PDB entry 7P3F | electron microscopy, 3.31 A resolution | chains B and R of the 6 polymer chains in the assembly

[Chain B]
Molecule: Transcriptional repressor NrdR
Source organism: Streptomyces coelicolor (strain ATCC BAA-471 / A3(2) / M145)
UniProt: O69980 (NRDR_STRCO); numbering as in UniProt (aligned over 1-182)
Chain sequence (195 residues; numbered 1 to 195; the number before each row is that of its first residue):
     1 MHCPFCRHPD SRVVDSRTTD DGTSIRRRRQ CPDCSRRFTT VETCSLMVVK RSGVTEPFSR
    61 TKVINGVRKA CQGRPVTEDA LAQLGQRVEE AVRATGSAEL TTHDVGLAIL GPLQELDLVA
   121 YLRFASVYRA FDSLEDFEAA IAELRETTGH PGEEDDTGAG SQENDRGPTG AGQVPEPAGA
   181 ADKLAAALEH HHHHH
Unresolved in the structure: 148-195
Sequence notes: expression tag (183-195)
Ion coordination: Zn2+: Cys3, Cys6, Cys31, Cys34
Residues lining bound ligands:
  - ATP (adenosine-5'-triphosphate): Val48, Lys50, Arg51, Ser52, Glu56, Pro57, Phe58, Ser59, Lys62, Val63, Gly66, Thr102, Val105, Gly106, Ile109, Phe124, Tyr128
  - 2'-deoxyadenosine 5'-triphosphate (DTP): Lys50, Glu56, Lys62, Gly66, Lys69, Ala70, Arg123, Phe124, Val127, Tyr128
Swiss-Prot annotation at these positions:
  - zinc finger: Cys3 to Cys34
  - mutagenesis: Cys3 (C3A: 7-fold reduction in the amount of zinc bound. No binding to nrdABS and nrdRJ promoters), Lys50 to Arg51 (Loss of ATP/dATP binding. Weak binding to nrdABS and nrdRJ promoters)
What the authors report for this chain:
  - binding site for the 57-nt DNA strand: Asp15, Arg17, Arg26 to Arg29
  - specificity-determining residues: Asp15, Arg17
  - mutagenesis - D15A (10- to 100-fold): increased binding to the 57-nt DNA strand
  - mutagenesis - D15A/R17A, R17A: abolished binding to the 57-nt DNA strand
  - binding site for ATP: Lys50, Arg51, Glu56
  - binding site for 2'-deoxyadenosine 5'-triphosphate: Lys62, Phe124, Val127, Tyr128

[Chain R]
Molecule: 57-nt DNA strand
Sequence (57 nucleotides; each row starts with the number of its first residue):
     1 GGGGACCACA ACTTGTGGGC TGCTCACGCT ATCCAACCAC TAGATGTGGG GATTGGC
Unresolved in the structure: 1-4, 55-57

[Chain B / chain R interface]
Residue-residue contacts (9; chain B residue first):
  Arg17(B) - DA10(R)  base contact
  Arg26(B) - DC6(R)  sugar contact
  Arg26(B) - DC7(R)  salt bridge to the phosphate
  Arg27(B) - DG17(R)  salt bridge to the phosphate
  Arg28(B) - DC7(R)  salt bridge to the phosphate
  Arg28(B) - DA8(R)  salt bridge to the phosphate
  Arg37(B) - DA8(R)  salt bridge to the phosphate
  Arg37(B) - DC9(R)  salt bridge to the phosphate
  Thr39(B) - DC7(R)  phosphate contact
Also at the interface, not in a pair above, chain B (8 interface residues in all): Asp10, Asp15
Also at the interface, not in a pair above, chain R (7 interface residues in all): DG18

[Overview]
The interface between chain B and chain R involves 8 residues on one side and 7 on the other; the contacts
include 6 salt bridges. Polar pairs include Arg26(B)-DC7(R), Arg27(B)-DG17(R) and Arg28(B)-DC7(R). From the
paper: a binding site for 2'-deoxyadenosine 5'-triphosphate at Lys62(B), Phe124(B) and Val127(B) among others;
D15A/R17A and R17A of chain B abolish binding to the 57-nt DNA strand.
Here chain B is Transcriptional repressor NrdR (Streptomyces coelicolor (strain ATCC BAA-471 / A3(2) / M145))
and chain R is a 57-nt DNA strand. Entry 7P3F (Streptomyces coelicolor dATP/ATP-loaded NrdR in complex with
its cognate DNA) was determined by electron microscopy together with 7P37 and 7P3Q from the same study.
